PDB entry 6JDA | X-ray diffraction, 2.90 A resolution | chain A

Chain A:
Name: N-acetylmannosamine kinase
Source organism: Pasteurella multocida
Notes: EC 2.7.1.60
UniProtKB: A0A2K0XYW4 (A0A2K0XYW4_PASMD); numbering as in UniProt (aligned over 1-291)
Sequence (291 residues; row label = number of the first residue in the row):
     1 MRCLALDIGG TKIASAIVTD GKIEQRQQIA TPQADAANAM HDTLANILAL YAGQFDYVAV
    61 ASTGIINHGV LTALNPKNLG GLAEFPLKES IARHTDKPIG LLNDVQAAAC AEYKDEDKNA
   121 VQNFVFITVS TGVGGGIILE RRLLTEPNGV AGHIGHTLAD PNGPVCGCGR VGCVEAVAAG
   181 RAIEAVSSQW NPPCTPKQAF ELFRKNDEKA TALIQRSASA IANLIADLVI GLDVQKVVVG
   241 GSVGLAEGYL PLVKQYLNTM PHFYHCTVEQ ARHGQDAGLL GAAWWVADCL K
Ion coordination: Zn2+: His-156, Cys-166, Cys-168, Cys-173
Small-molecule neighbours: 2-acetamido-2-deoxy-alpha-D-mannopyranose (BM3): Thr-63, Gly-64, Ile-65, Ala-73, Leu-74, Asn-75, Asn-78, Leu-79, Asn-103, Asp-104, Val-105, Thr-128, Ser-130, Gly-132, Val-133, Gly-134, His-153, His-156, Glu-175
Reported in the primary citation:
  - binding site for 2-acetamido-2-deoxy-alpha-D-mannopyranose: Gly-64, Leu-74, Asn-75, Asn-103, Asp-104, His-153, His-156, Glu-175

Overview:
Chain A binds 2-acetamido-2-deoxy-alpha-D-mannopyranose. His-156, Cys-166, Cys-168 and Cys-173 coordinate
Zn2+. From the paper: a binding site for 2-acetamido-2-deoxy-alpha-D-mannopyranose at Gly-64, Leu-74 and
Asn-75 among others.
Chain A is N-acetylmannosamine kinase (Pasteurella multocida); the structure, Crystal structure of N-acetyl
mannosmaine kinase in complex with N-acetylmannosamine in Pasteurella multocida, was determined by X-ray
diffraction (same publication as 6JDB, 6JDC and 6JDO).
